Entry 9CX9 (electron microscopy, 3.34 A resolution); this record covers chains V and A of the 5 polymer chains in the assembly.

== Chain V ==
Molecule: Vasopressin V2 receptor
UniProtKB: P30518 (V2R_HUMAN); residue numbers follow UniProt; this construct covers 343-371
Amino-acid sequence (29 residues; row label = number of the first residue in the row):
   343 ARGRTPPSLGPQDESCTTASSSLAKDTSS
Not modelled in the structure: 343-354, 366-371
Modified / non-standard residues: T347, T359, T360 (phosphothreonine; TPO); S350, S357, S362, S363, S364 (phosphoserine; SEP)

== Chain A ==
Molecule: Beta-arrestin-1
Organism: Rattus norvegicus
UniProtKB: P29066 (ARRB1_RAT); residue numbers follow UniProt; this construct covers 2-393
Amino-acid sequence (392 residues; row label = number of the first residue in the row):
     2 GDKGTRVFKKASPNGKLTVYLGKRDFVDHIDLVDPVDGVVLVDPEYLKER
    52 RVYVTLTVAFRYGREDLDVLGLTFRKDLFVANVQSFPPAPCDKKPLTRLQ
   102 ERLIKKLGEHAYPFTFEIPPNLPSSVTLQPGPEDTGKALGVDYEVKAFVA
   152 ENLEEKIHKRNSVRLVIRKVQYAPERPGPQPTAETTRQFLMSDKPLHLEA
   202 SLDKEIYYHGEPISVNVHVTNNTNKTVKKIKISVRQYADIVLFNTAQYKV
   252 PVAMEEADDTVAPSSTFSKVYTLTPFLANNREKRGLALDGKLKHEDTNLA
   302 SSTLLREGANREILGIIVSYKVKVKLVVSRGGLLGDLASSDVAVELPFTL
   352 MHPKPKEEPPHREVPESETPVDTNLIELDTNDDDIVFEDFAR
Not modelled in the structure: 2-5, 64-74, 188-194, 331-342, 357-393
Differences from the reference sequence: engineered mutation V59 (Cys in P29066), C92 (Glu in P29066), S125 (Cys in P29066), L140 (Cys in P29066), V150 (Cys in P29066), V242 (Cys in P29066), V251 (Cys in P29066), S269 (Cys in P29066)
Curated features (UniProtKB/Swiss-Prot):
  - binding site (1D-myo-inositol hexakisphosphate): K250, M255, K324, K326
  - modified residue: Y47 (Phosphotyrosine)
  - mutagenesis: V53 (V53D: Inhibits internalization of EDNRA, EDNRB and ADRB2. No effect on interaction with SRC; impairs ADRB2- and HTR1A-mediated ERK phosphorylation; impairs sequestration of ADRB2), P91 (P91G: Impairs interaction with SRC; impairs ADRB2- and HTR1A-mediated ERK phosphorylation; no effect on sequestration of ADRB2; when associated with E-121), P121 (P121E: Impairs interaction with SRC; impairs ADRB2- and HTR1A-mediated ERK phosphorylation; no effect on sequestration of ADRB2; when associated with G-91)
From the paper describing this entry:
  - mutagenesis - F75A/P121E/N122A/P124G, F75A/P121E/P124G/I314A, P88G/P91G, P88G/P91G/P121E/P124G: abolished catalytic activity with Proto-oncogene tyrosine-protein kinase Src
  - conformationally variable residues (loop rearrangement): P45 to R51, F87 to K94
  - mutagenesis - F80A, P121E/P124G: decreased catalytic activity with Proto-oncogene tyrosine-protein kinase Src

== Interface between chain V and chain A ==
Contacting residue pairs - 26 pairs, chain V then chain A:
  D355(V) with P14(A)
  S357(V) with K11(A); K160(A); R165(A)
  C358(V) with K11(A); A12(A), hydrogen bond (side chain-backbone)
  T360(V) with K10(A); K11(A); R25(A); L166(A); K294(A)
  A361(V) with F9(A); K10(A), hydrogen bond (backbone-backbone)
  S362(V) with R7(A); V8(A)
  S363(V) with R7(A); V8(A), hydrogen bond (backbone-backbone); K10(A); Y21(A); K107(A)
  S364(V) with R7(A); V8(A); K107(A), hydrogen bond (backbone-side chain)
  L365(V) with T6(A), hydrogen bond (backbone-backbone); R103(A), hydrogen bond (backbone-side chain); L104(A), hydrophobic
Also at the interface, not in a pair above, chain V (10 interface residues in all): E356

== In short ==
Chain V and chain A form an interface of 10 and 17 residues respectively, with 6 hydrogen bonds. Among the
polar pairs are C358(V)-A12(A), S364(V)-K107(A) and L365(V)-R103(A). From the paper: F75A/P121E/N122A/P124G,
F75A/P121E/P124G/I314A and P88G/P91G of chain A, among others, abolish catalytic activity with Proto-oncogene
tyrosine-protein kinase Src; conformational variability at P45(A) and F87(A); 6 substitutions were tested in
all.
Chain V is Vasopressin V2 receptor and chain A is Beta-arrestin-1 (Rattus norvegicus); the structure,
Structure of SH3 domain of Src in complex with beta-arrestin 1, was determined by electron microscopy,
deposited together with 9BT8 and 9CX3.
